PDB entry 7S3F | X-ray diffraction, 2.49 A resolution | chains A and B

== Chain A (and B) ==
Name: Ornithine decarboxylase
From: Homo sapiens
Notes: EC 4.1.1.17; chain B of this document is another copy of the same molecule, construct and numbering; everything in this record applies to it too
UniProt: P11926 (DCOR_HUMAN); residue numbers follow UniProt; this construct covers 1-424
Sequence (424 residues; each row starts with the number of its first residue):
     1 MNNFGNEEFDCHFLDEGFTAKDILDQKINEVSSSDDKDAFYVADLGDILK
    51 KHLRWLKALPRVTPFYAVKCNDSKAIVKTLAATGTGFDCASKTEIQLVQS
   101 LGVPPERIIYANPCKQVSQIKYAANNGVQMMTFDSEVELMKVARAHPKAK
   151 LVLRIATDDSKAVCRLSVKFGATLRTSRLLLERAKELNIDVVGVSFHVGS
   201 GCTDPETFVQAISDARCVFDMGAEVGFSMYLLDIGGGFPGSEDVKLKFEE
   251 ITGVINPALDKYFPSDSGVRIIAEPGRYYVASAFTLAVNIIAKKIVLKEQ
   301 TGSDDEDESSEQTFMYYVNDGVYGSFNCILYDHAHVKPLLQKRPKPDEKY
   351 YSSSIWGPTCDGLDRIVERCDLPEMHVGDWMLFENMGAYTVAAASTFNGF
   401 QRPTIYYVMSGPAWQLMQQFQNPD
Disordered / not traced: 5-6, 299-309, 423-424 (chain B: 1-6, 299-309, 423-424)
Ligand contacts:
  - pyridoxal phosphate / 3-aminooxy-1-aminopropane, molecule 1: Ala-67, Lys-69, Asp-88, Ala-111, Arg-154, Cys-164, Leu-166, His-197, Ser-200, Gly-201, Gly-236, Gly-237, Phe-238, Glu-274, Pro-275, Gly-276, Arg-277, Tyr-331, Asp-332, Tyr-389
  - pyridoxal phosphate / 3-aminooxy-1-aminopropane, molecule 2: Tyr-323, Cys-360, Asp-361
UniProt features mapped onto this chain:
  - active site: Cys-360 (Proton donor)
  - binding site (pyridoxal 5'-phosphate): Ser-200, Gly-237, Glu-274 to Arg-277, Tyr-389
  - binding site (substrate): Tyr-331, Asp-332, Asp-361
  - site: His-197 (Stacks against the aromatic ring of pyridoxal phosphate and stabilizes reaction intermediates)
  - modified residue: Lys-69 (N6-(pyridoxal phosphate)lysine), Ser-303 (Phosphoserine), Cys-360 (S-nitrosocysteine)
  - mutagenesis: Cys-360 (C360A: 25% decrease of in vitro nitrosylation level)
From the paper describing this entry:
  - conformationally variable residues (loop rearrangement, side-chain flip): His-197 to Pro-205, Cys-360
  - binding site for 3-aminooxy-1-aminopropane: Tyr-323, Tyr-331, Asp-332, Asp-361
  - binding site for pyridoxal phosphate: Ala-67, Arg-154, His-197, Ser-200, Gly-237, Phe-238, Glu-274, Gly-276, Arg-277, Tyr-278, Tyr-389
  - catalytic residues: Cys-360 (citing earlier work)

== How chain A and chain B interact ==
Residue-residue contacts (110; chain A residue first):
  Asp-35(A) / Lys-121(B)  salt bridge
  Asp-36(A) / Gln-116(B)
  Asp-38(A) / Gln-116(B)  hydrogen bond
  Lys-69(A) / Cys-360(B)
  Lys-69(A) / Phe-397(B)
  Lys-69(A) / Asn-398(B)
  Ala-90(A) / Asn-398(B)
  Ala-90(A) / Phe-400(B)
  Ser-91(A) / Asn-398(B)  hydrogen bond (side chain-backbone)
  Ser-91(A) / Gly-399(B)
  Ser-91(A) / Phe-400(B)
  Thr-93(A) / Gly-399(B)  hydrogen bond (side chain-backbone)
  Thr-93(A) / Gln-401(B)
  Glu-94(A) / Asn-398(B)
  Glu-94(A) / Gly-399(B)
  Asn-112(A) / Pro-358(B)
  Cys-114(A) / Ile-291(B)
  Cys-114(A) / Ala-292(B)  hydrophobic
  Cys-114(A) / Tyr-317(B)
  Gln-116(A) / Lys-37(B)
  Gln-116(A) / Asp-38(B)  hydrogen bond
  Gln-116(A) / Ile-291(B)
  Gln-116(A) / Asn-319(B)  hydrogen bond
  Asp-134(A) / Lys-294(B)  salt bridge
  Ser-135(A) / Lys-294(B)
  Val-137(A) / Lys-293(B)
  Val-137(A) / Val-377(B)  hydrophobic
  Lys-141(A) / Ile-291(B)  hydrogen bond (side chain-backbone)
  Lys-141(A) / Ala-292(B)
  Arg-144(A) / Asp-35(B)  salt bridge
  Arg-165(A) / Gly-362(B)
  Leu-166(A) / Cys-360(B)
  Leu-166(A) / Gly-362(B)
  Val-168(A) / Met-315(B)
  Val-168(A) / Trp-356(B)  hydrophobic
  Lys-169(A) / Lys-294(B)  hydrogen bond (backbone-side chain)
  Lys-169(A) / Tyr-317(B)  hydrogen bond (backbone-side chain)
  Lys-169(A) / Trp-356(B)
  Lys-169(A) / Gly-357(B)  hydrogen bond (side chain-backbone)
  Lys-169(A) / Thr-359(B)  hydrogen bond (side chain-backbone)
  Lys-169(A) / Asp-361(B)  hydrogen bond (side chain-backbone)
  Lys-169(A) / Asp-364(B)  salt bridge
  Phe-170(A) / Lys-294(B)
  Phe-170(A) / Thr-359(B)
  Phe-170(A) / Cys-360(B)
  Ile-291(A) / Cys-114(B)
  Ile-291(A) / Lys-115(B)
  Ile-291(A) / Gln-116(B)
  Ile-291(A) / Lys-141(B)  hydrogen bond (backbone-side chain)
  Ala-292(A) / Cys-114(B)  hydrophobic
  Ala-292(A) / Lys-141(B)
  Lys-293(A) / Ser-135(B)
  Lys-293(A) / Val-137(B)
  Lys-294(A) / Asp-134(B)  salt bridge
  Lys-294(A) / Ser-135(B)
  Lys-294(A) / Lys-169(B)  hydrogen bond (side chain-backbone)
  Lys-294(A) / Phe-170(B)
  Met-315(A) / Val-168(B)
  Tyr-317(A) / Cys-114(B)
  Tyr-317(A) / Lys-169(B)  hydrogen bond (side chain-backbone)
  Asn-319(A) / Gln-116(B)  hydrogen bond
  Val-322(A) / Tyr-331(B)  hydrogen bond (backbone-side chain)
  Tyr-323(A) / Tyr-331(B)  hydrophobic
  Tyr-323(A) / Ala-393(B)  hydrophobic
  Asn-327(A) / Tyr-331(B)
  Leu-330(A) / Tyr-331(B)  hydrophobic
  Tyr-331(A) / Val-322(B)  hydrogen bond (side chain-backbone)
  Tyr-331(A) / Tyr-323(B)  hydrophobic
  Tyr-331(A) / Asn-327(B)
  Tyr-331(A) / Leu-330(B)  hydrophobic
  Tyr-331(A) / Tyr-331(B)
  Tyr-331(A) / Asp-361(B)
  Tyr-331(A) / Leu-363(B)
  His-333(A) / Leu-363(B)
  Trp-356(A) / Ser-167(B)
  Trp-356(A) / Lys-169(B)
  Gly-357(A) / Lys-169(B)  hydrogen bond (backbone-side chain)
  Pro-358(A) / Asn-112(B)
  Thr-359(A) / Lys-169(B)  hydrogen bond (backbone-side chain)
  Thr-359(A) / Phe-170(B)
  Cys-360(A) / Lys-69(B)
  Cys-360(A) / Ala-90(B)  hydrophobic
  Cys-360(A) / Phe-170(B)
  Asp-361(A) / Lys-169(B)  hydrogen bond (backbone-side chain)
  Asp-361(A) / Tyr-331(B)
  Leu-363(A) / Tyr-331(B)
  Asp-364(A) / Lys-169(B)  salt bridge
  Arg-365(A) / Cys-164(B)
  Arg-365(A) / Ser-167(B)  hydrogen bond
  Val-377(A) / Val-137(B)  hydrophobic
  Tyr-389(A) / Phe-397(B)  hydrophobic
  Ala-392(A) / Phe-397(B)
  Ala-393(A) / Ser-395(B)
  Ala-394(A) / Ser-395(B)
  Ser-395(A) / Ala-393(B)
  Ser-395(A) / Ala-394(B)
  Phe-397(A) / Lys-69(B)
  Phe-397(A) / Tyr-389(B)  hydrophobic
  Phe-397(A) / Ala-392(B)
  Asn-398(A) / Lys-69(B)
  Asn-398(A) / Ala-90(B)
  Asn-398(A) / Ser-91(B)  hydrogen bond (backbone-side chain)
  Asn-398(A) / Glu-94(B)
  Gly-399(A) / Ser-91(B)
  Gly-399(A) / Thr-93(B)  hydrogen bond (backbone-side chain)
  Gly-399(A) / Glu-94(B)
  Phe-400(A) / Ala-90(B)
  Phe-400(A) / Ser-91(B)
  Phe-400(A) / Asn-112(B)
  Gln-401(A) / Thr-93(B)  hydrogen bond
Also at the interface, not in a pair above, chain A (63 interface residues in all): Lys-37, Lys-115, Ser-118, Gln-119, Lys-121, Glu-138, Gly-171, Gly-362, Thr-396
Also at the interface, not in a pair above, chain B (60 interface residues in all): Ala-111, Ser-118, Gln-119, Glu-138, Gly-171, Thr-396

== Summary ==
63 residues of chain A face 60 of chain B across their interface, with 24 hydrogen bonds and 6 salt bridges.
Polar pairs include Asp-35(A)/Lys-121(B), Asp-134(A)/Lys-294(B) and Arg-144(A)/Asp-35(B). Bound to chain A:
pyridoxal phosphate / 3-aminooxy-1-aminopropane. From the paper: the catalytic residue Cys-360(A); a binding
site for pyridoxal phosphate at Ala-67(A), Arg-154(A) and His-197(A) among others.
Both chains are Ornithine decarboxylase (Homo sapiens). Entry 7S3F (Structure of cofactor pyridoxal
5-phosphate bound human ornithine decarboxylase in complex with its inhibitor 1-amino-oxy-3-aminopropane) was
determined by X-ray diffraction together with 7S3G from the same study.
